6F5D - chains H and I of the 12 polymer chains in the assembly; structure by X-ray diffraction, 3.20 A resolution.

[Chain H]
Name: ATP synthase subunit delta, mitochondrial
Organism: Trypanosoma brucei brucei
UniProtKB: P0DPG2 (ATPD_TRYBB); residues 1-165 here correspond to UniProt positions 18-182 (UniProt number = residue number + 17)
Chain sequence (165 residues; row label = number of the first residue in the row):
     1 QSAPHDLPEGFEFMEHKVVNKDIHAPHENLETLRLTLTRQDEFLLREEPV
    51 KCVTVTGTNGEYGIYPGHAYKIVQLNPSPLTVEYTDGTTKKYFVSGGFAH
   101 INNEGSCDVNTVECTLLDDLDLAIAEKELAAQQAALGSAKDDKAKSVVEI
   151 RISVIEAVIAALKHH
Not modelled in the structure: 1-4, 17-31
Sequence notes: conflict Thr32 (Unk49 in P0DPG2)

[Chain I]
Name: ATP synthase subunit epsilon, mitochondrial
Organism: Trypanosoma brucei brucei
UniProtKB: P0DPG3 (ATP5E_TRYBB); residues 1-66 here correspond to UniProt positions 10-75 (UniProt number = residue number + 9)
Chain sequence (66 residues; each row starts with the number of its first residue):
     1 SSSWRDHGISYLKYLNVCTETLHSTVKESRRAKYERWSKPCYTAQRPDGA
    51 GGQETIDKVPIHTKDY

[Interface between chain H and chain I]
Residue-residue contacts - 57 pairs, chain H then chain I:
  Arg39(H) with Trp37(I)
  Gln40(H) with Trp37(I)
  Glu42(H) with Trp37(I)
  Gln74(H) with Tyr11(I)
  Pro77(H) with Tyr14(I); Cys18(I), hydrophobic
  Phe93(H) with Leu22(I), hydrophobic
  Val94(H) with Leu22(I)
  Ser95(H) with Cys18(I); Thr19(I); Leu22(I)
  Gly96(H) with Leu15(I)
  Gly97(H) with Tyr11(I); Leu15(I)
  Val112(H) with Leu15(I), hydrophobic; Thr19(I)
  Glu113(H) with Thr19(I); Leu22(I); His23(I), salt bridge; Tyr34(I)
  Thr115(H) with Leu22(I); Tyr34(I)
  Asp118(H) with Arg30(I)
  Asp119(H) with Val26(I); Lys27(I), hydrogen bond (backbone-backbone); Arg30(I), salt bridge; Tyr34(I), hydrogen bond
  Leu120(H) with Leu22(I), hydrophobic; Thr25(I)
  Asp121(H) with Thr25(I), hydrogen bond (backbone-backbone); Lys27(I)
  Ile124(H) with Arg31(I)
  Gln132(H) with Lys64(I)
  Asp142(H) with Ser1(I), hydrogen bond (backbone-backbone); His7(I)
  Lys143(H) with His7(I); Tyr66(I)
  Lys145(H) with Ser1(I)
  Ser146(H) with Ser1(I); Ser2(I); Ser3(I); Trp4(I); His7(I)
  Val147(H) with Ile9(I), hydrophobic; Val17(I), hydrophobic; Thr63(I); Tyr66(I)
  Glu149(H) with Ser1(I)
  Ile150(H) with Trp4(I), hydrophobic; Tyr14(I), hydrophobic; Val17(I), hydrophobic; Cys18(I), hydrophobic
  Arg151(H) with Thr21(I); Thr63(I), hydrogen bond; Lys64(I)
  Val154(H) with Thr21(I)
  Ile155(H) with Thr21(I)
Other interface residues (no listed pair), chain H (35 interface residues in all): Leu75, Phe98, Leu116, Ala125, Glu128, Val158
Other interface residues (no listed pair), chain I (28 interface residues in all): Glu20, Ser24, Glu28

[Overview]
35 residues of chain H face 28 of chain I across their interface, with 5 hydrogen bonds and 2 salt bridges.
Polar pairs include Glu113(H)-His23(I), Asp119(H)-Arg30(I) and Asp119(H)-Tyr34(I).
Here chain H is ATP synthase subunit delta, mitochondrial and chain I is ATP synthase subunit epsilon,
mitochondrial, both from Trypanosoma brucei brucei. Entry 6F5D (Trypanosoma brucei F1-ATPase) was determined
by X-ray diffraction.
